PDB entry 5BPD | X-ray diffraction, 2.40 A resolution | chains D and E of the 6 polymer chains in the assembly

# Chain D
Name: TrmBL2
Organism: Pyrococcus furiosus
UniProt: Q8U3H1 (TMBL2_PYRFU); residue numbers follow UniProt; this construct covers 1-264
Chain sequence (264 residues; numbered 1 to 264; the number before each row is that of its first residue):
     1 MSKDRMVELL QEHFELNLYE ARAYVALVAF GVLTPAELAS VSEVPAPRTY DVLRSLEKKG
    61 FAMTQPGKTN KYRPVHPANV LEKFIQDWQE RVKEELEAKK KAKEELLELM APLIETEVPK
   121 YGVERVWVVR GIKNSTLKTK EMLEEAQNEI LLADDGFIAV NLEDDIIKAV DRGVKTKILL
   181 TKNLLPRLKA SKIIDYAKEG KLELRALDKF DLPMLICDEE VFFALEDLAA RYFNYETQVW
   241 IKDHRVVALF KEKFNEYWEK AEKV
Disordered / not traced: 118-119, 263-264
UniProt features mapped onto this chain:
  - DNA-binding region: Leu33 to Arg54 (H-T-H motif)

# Chain E
Molecule: 21-nt DNA strand
Sequence (21 nucleotides; row label = number of the first residue in the row):
     1 TATATCATCG ATAGTGATAT A

# How chain D and chain E interact
Contacting residue pairs - 10 pairs, chain D then chain E:
  Gln11(D) - DA13(E)  hydrogen bond to the phosphate
  Asn17(D) - DT12(E)  phosphate contact
  Asn17(D) - DA13(E)  phosphate contact
  Leu18(D) - DA13(E)  hydrogen bond to the phosphate
  Leu18(D) - DG14(E)  phosphate contact
  Tyr19(D) - DA13(E)  sugar contact
  Tyr19(D) - DG14(E)  hydrogen bond to the phosphate
  Pro45(D) - DT15(E)  base contact
  Pro47(D) - DG16(E)  base contact
  Pro47(D) - DA17(E)  base contact
Other interface residues (no listed pair), chain D (7 interface residues in all): Arg48

# Summary
Chain D and chain E form an interface of 7 and 6 residues respectively; the contacts include 3 hydrogen bonds.
Polar pairs include Gln11(D)-DA13(E), Leu18(D)-DA13(E) and Tyr19(D)-DG14(E).
Here chain D is TrmBL2 (Pyrococcus furiosus) and chain E is a 21-nt DNA strand. Entry 5BPD (Structure of
TrmBL2, an archaeal chromatin protein, shows a novel mode of DNA binding) was determined by X-ray diffraction
(same publication as 5BOX, 5BPI and 5BQT).
